1GKC - chain A; structure by X-ray diffraction, 2.30 A resolution.

== Chain A ==
Protein: 92 kDa type IV collagenase
Source organism: Homo sapiens
Notes: EC 3.4.24.35; fragment: catalytic domain residues 107-215, 391-443
UniProtKB: P14780 (MM09_HUMAN); numbering as in UniProt; present here: 107-215, 391-443
Chain sequence (163 residues; numbered 106 to 443; 175 numbers in that range are skipped by the numbering (no residue carries them; nothing is unmodelled there); the number before each row is that of its first residue):
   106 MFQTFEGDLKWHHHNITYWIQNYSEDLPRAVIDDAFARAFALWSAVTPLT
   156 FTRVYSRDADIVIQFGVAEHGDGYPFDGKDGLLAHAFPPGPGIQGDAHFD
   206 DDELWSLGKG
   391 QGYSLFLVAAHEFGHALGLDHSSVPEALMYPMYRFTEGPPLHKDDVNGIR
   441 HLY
Not modelled in the structure: 106-109
Bound ions: Ca2+ site 1: Asp131, Asp206, Glu208; Ca2+ site 2 near Ser149 (its only coordinating residue here); Ca2+ site 3: Asp165, Gly197, Gln199, Asp201; Zn2+ site 1: His175, Asp177, His190, His203; Ca2+ site 4: Asp182, Gly183, Asp185, Leu187, Asp205, Glu208; Ca2+ site 5: Ser211, Leu212, Gly213, Lys214; Zn2+ site 2: His401, His405, His411 (together with NFH)
Residues lining bound ligands: NFH (N~2~-[(2R)-2-{[formyl(hydroxy)amino]methyl}-4-methylpentanoyl]-N,3-dimethyl-L-valinamide): Gly186, Leu187, Leu188, Ala189, His190, Tyr393, Val398, His401, Glu402, His405, His411, Tyr420, Pro421, Met422, Tyr423
Curated features (UniProtKB/Swiss-Prot):
  - binding site (Ca(2+)): Asp131, Asp165, Asp182, Gly183, Asp185, Leu187, Gly197, Gln199, Asp201, Asp205, Asp206, Glu208
  - binding site (Zn(2+)): His175, Asp177, His190, His203, His401, His405, His411
  - glycosylation (N-linked (GlcNAc...) asparagine): Asn120, Asn127
  - active site: Glu402
  - mutagenesis: Glu402 (E402Q: Loss of activity)

== In short ==
Ligands of chain A: compound NFH. The Ca2+ site 1 is built by Asp131, Asp206 and Glu208. Asp165, Gly197,
Gln199 and Asp201 form the Ca2+ site 3. UniProt lists 12 Ca2+-binding residues, 7 Zn2+-binding residues,
active-site residue Glu402 and one mutagenesis site.
Chain A is 92 kDa type IV collagenase (Homo sapiens); the structure, MMP9-inhibitor complex, was determined by
X-ray diffraction, deposited together with 1GKD.
